8W75 - chains A and B of the 4 polymer chains in the assembly; structure by X-ray diffraction, 2.85 A resolution.

== Chain A (and B) ==
Molecule: FI05204p
Source organism: Drosophila melanogaster
Notes: EC 1.1.3.15, 1.1.99.2; chain B of this document is another copy of the same molecule, construct and numbering; everything in this record applies to it too
UniProt: Q9VJ28 (Q9VJ28_DROME); residues 41-455 here = UniProt positions 41-455
Amino-acid sequence (415 residues; each row starts with the number of its first residue):
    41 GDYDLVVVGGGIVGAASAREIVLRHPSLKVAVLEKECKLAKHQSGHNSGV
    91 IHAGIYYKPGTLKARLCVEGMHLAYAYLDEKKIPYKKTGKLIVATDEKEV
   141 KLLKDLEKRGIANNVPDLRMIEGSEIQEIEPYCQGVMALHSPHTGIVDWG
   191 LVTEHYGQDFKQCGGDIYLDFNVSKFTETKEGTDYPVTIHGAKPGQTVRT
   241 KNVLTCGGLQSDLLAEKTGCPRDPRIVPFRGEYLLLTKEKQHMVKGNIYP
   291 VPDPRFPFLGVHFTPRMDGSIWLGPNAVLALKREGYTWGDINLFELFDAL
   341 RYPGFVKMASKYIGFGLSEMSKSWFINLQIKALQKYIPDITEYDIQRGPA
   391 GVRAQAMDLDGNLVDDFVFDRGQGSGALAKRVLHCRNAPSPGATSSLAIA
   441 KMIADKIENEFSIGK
Not modelled in the structure: 98, 145, 162-163, 169, 177, 220-223, 455 (chain B: 41, 220-224, 414-416, 421, 454-455)
Ligand contacts: FAD (flavin-adenine dinucleotide): Val48, Gly49, Gly50, Gly51, Ile52, Val53, Gly54, Leu73, Glu74, Lys75, Glu76, His82, Gln83, Ser84, His86, Asn87, Ser88, Gly89, Val90, His92, Trp189, Phe211, Asn212, Val213, Cys246, Gly247, Gly248, Leu249, Gln250, Leu254, Tyr273, Pro315, Gly391, Val392, Arg393, Pro431, Gly432, Ala433, Thr434
What the authors report for this chain:
  - binding site for flavin-adenine dinucleotide: Ser88, Val90, His92
  - mutagenesis - A56D, H92A, H92R, H92Y, G110D, Y117C, G175V, G205D, G205V, S251L, R270Q, R270W, Y289A, P290L, H302A: abolished catalytic activity
  - mutagenesis - C77A, S88A, S181Y, K233N, F355C, R393A, A394V: decreased catalytic activity
  - catalytic residues: His92 (proposed by the authors, not directly observed)
  - mutagenesis - K130R, A134P, G150V, E170D, E170G, C173R, A178V, V284E, E324K, H424P: abolished expression
  - mutagenesis - G49D, G51R, G54R, K75E, W189C, C246R, G248A, G248V, S430Y, P431R: abolished binding to flavin-adenine dinucleotide
  - mutagenesis - H92R, H92Y: unchanged binding to flavin-adenine dinucleotide

== How chain A and chain B interact ==
Inter-chain disulfides: Cys77(A)-Cys77(B)
Pairs across the interface - 20 pairs, chain A then chain B:
  Cys77(A) - Cys77(B)  disulfide
  Cys77(A) - Asp210(B)
  Asp210(A) - Cys77(B)
  Asp210(A) - Lys81(B)  salt bridge
  Lys322(A) - Lys322(B)
  Lys322(A) - Asp330(B)  salt bridge
  Gly329(A) - Ile331(B)
  Gly329(A) - Asn332(B)
  Gly329(A) - Leu333(B)  hydrogen bond (backbone-backbone)
  Asp330(A) - Lys322(B)  salt bridge
  Asp330(A) - Asp330(B)
  Asp330(A) - Ile331(B)
  Ile331(A) - Gly329(B)
  Ile331(A) - Asp330(B)
  Ile331(A) - Ile331(B)  hydrogen bond (backbone-backbone)
  Ile331(A) - Leu333(B)  hydrophobic
  Asn332(A) - Gly329(B)
  Asn332(A) - Asp330(B)
  Leu333(A) - Gly329(B)  hydrogen bond (backbone-backbone)
  Leu333(A) - Ile331(B)  hydrophobic
Interface residues without a listed pair, chain A (10 interface residues in all): Trp328, Phe334
Interface residues without a listed pair, chain B (10 interface residues in all): Thr327

== Summary ==
The chain A/chain B interface involves 10 residues from each chain, with 1 disulfide bond, 3 hydrogen bonds
and 3 salt bridges. Polar pairs include Asp210(A)-Lys81(B), Lys322(A)-Asp330(B) and Gly329(A)-Leu333(B). From
the paper: the catalytic residue His92(A); A56D, H92A and H92R of chain A, among others, abolish catalytic
activity; 42 substitutions were tested in all.
Chain A and chain B are both FI05204p (Drosophila melanogaster); the structure, Structure of Drosophila
melanogaster L-2-hydroxyglutarate dehydrogenase, was determined by X-ray diffraction (same publication as 8W78
and 8W7F).
